PDB entry 4DV5 | X-ray diffraction, 3.68 A resolution | chains A and H of the 21 polymer chains in the assembly

Chain A:
Molecule: 16S rRNA
Source organism: Thermus thermophilus
Sequence (1522 nucleotides; each row starts with the number of its first residue; note: 42 numbers in that range are skipped by the numbering (no residue carries them; nothing is unmodelled there); a row labelled like 190A-190L holds insertion residues (190A, then the next letters in order); numbering starts at 0):
     0 UUUGUUGGAG AGUUUGAUCC UGGCUCAGGG UGAACGCUGG CGGCGUGCCU AAGACAUGCA
    60 AGUCGUGCGG G
    73 CCGCGGGGUU UU
    88 ACUCCG
    95 UGGUC
   101 AGCGGCGGAC GGGUGAGUAA CGCGUGGGU
  129A G
   130 ACCUACCCGG AAGAGGGGGA CAACCCGGGG AAACUCGGGC UAAUCCCCCA UGUGGACCCG
   190 C
190A-190L CCCUUGGGGUGU
   191 GUCCAAAGGG CUUU
   216 GCCCGCUUCC GGAUGGGCCC GCGUCCCAUC AGCUAGUUGG UGGGGUAAUG GCCCACCAAG
   276 GCGACGACGG GUAGCCGGUC UGAGAGGAUG GCCGGCCACA GGGGCACUGA GACACGGGCC
   336 CCACUCCUAC GGGAGGCAGC AGUUAGGAAU CUUCCGCAAU GGGCGCAAGC CUGACGGAGC
   396 GACGCCGCUU GGAGGAAGAA GCCCUUCGGG GUGUAAACUC CUGAA
   442 CCCGGGACGA AACCCCCGAC GA
   474 GGGGACUGAC GGUACCGGG
   494 GUAAUAGCGC CGGCCAACUC CGUGCCAGCA GCCGCGGUAA UACGGAGGGC GCGAGCGUUA
   554 CCCGGAUUCA CUGGGCGUAA AGGGCGUGUA GGCGGCCUGG GGCGUCCCAU GUGAAAGACC
   614 ACGGCUCAAC CGUGGGGGAG CGUGGGAUAC GCUCAGGCUA GACGGUGGGA GAGGGUGGUG
   674 GAAUUCCCGG AGUAGCGGUG AAAUGCGCAG AUACCGGGAG GAACGCCGAU GGCGAAGGCA
   734 GCCACCUGGU CCACCCGUGA CGCUGAGGCG CGAAAGCGUG GGGAGCAAAC CGGAUUAGAU
   794 ACCCGGGUAG UCCACGCCCU AAACGAUGCG CGCUAGGUCU CUGGGUCU
   848 CCUGGGGGCC GAAGCUAACG CGUUAAGCGC GCCGCCUGGG GAGUACGGCC GCAAGGCUGA
   908 AACUCAGAGG AAUUGACGGG GGCCCGCACA AGCGGUGGAG CAUGUGGUUU AAUUCGAAGX
   968 AACGCGAAGA ACCUUACCAG GCCUUGACAU GCUAGG
 1003A G
  1004 AACCCGGGUG AAAGCCUGGG GUGCCCC
1030A-1030D GCGA
  1031 GGGGAGCCCU AGCACAGGUG CUGCAUGGCC GUCGUCAGCU CGUGCCGUGA GGUGUUGGGU
  1091 UAAGUCCCGC AACGAGCGCA ACCCCCGCCG UUAGUUGCCA GCGGUUCGGC CGGGCACUCU
  1151 AACGGGACUG CCCGCGAAA
  1171 GCGGGAGGAA GGAGGGGACG ACGUCUGGUC AGCAUGGCCC UUACGGCCUG GGCGACACAC
  1231 GUGCUACAAU GCCCACUACA AAGCGAUGCC ACCCGGCAAC GGGGAGCUAA UCGCAAAAAG
  1291 GUGGGCCCAG UUCGGAUUGG GGUCUGCAAC CCGACCCCAU GAAGCCGGAA UCGCUAGUAA
  1351 UCGCGGAUCA G
 1361A C
  1362 CAUGCCGCGG UGAAUACGUU CCCGGGCCUU GUACACACXG CCXGUXACGC CAUGGGAGCG
  1422 GGCUCUACCC GAAGUCGCCG GG
  1446 AGCCUACGGG
  1459 CAGGCGCCGA GGGUAGGGCC CGUGACUGGG GCGAAGUCGU AACAAGGUAG CUGUACCGGA
  1519 AGGUGCGGCU GGAUCCACUC CUUUCU
Disordered / not traced: 0-4, 1534-1538
Modified positions: PSU (pseudouridine-5'-monophosphate) at position 516, 7MG (7N-methyl-8-hydroguanosine-5'-monophosphate) at position 527, M2G (N2-dimethylguanosine-5'-monophosphate) at position 966, 5MC (5-methylcytidine-5'-monophosphate) at position 967, 2MG (2N-methylguanosine-5'-monophosphate) at position 1207, 5MC (5-methylcytidine-5'-monophosphate) at position 1400, 4OC (4n,o2'-methylcytidine-5'-monophosphate) at position 1402, 5MC (5-methylcytidine-5'-monophosphate) at position 1404, 5MC (5-methylcytidine-5'-monophosphate) at position 1407, UR3 (3-methyluridine-5'-monophoshate) at position 1498, MA6 (6N-dimethyladenosine-5'-monophoshate) at position 1518, MA6 (6N-dimethyladenosine-5'-monophoshate) at position 1519, PSU (pseudouridine-5'-monophosphate) at position 1540, PSU (pseudouridine-5'-monophosphate) at position 1541
Construct notes: engineered mutation G914 (A1537 in M26923.1); conflict C1534 (A2157 in M26923.1), A1535 (C2158 in M26923.1)
Ion coordination: Mg2+ site 1 near G6 (its only coordinating residue here); Mg2+ site 2: C48, G115; Mg2+ site 3 near A53 (its only coordinating residue here); Mg2+ site 4: A59, C386; Mg2+ site 5 near U98 (its only coordinating residue here); Mg2+ site 6: G107, G324, G326; Mg2+ site 7 near C110 (its only coordinating residue here); Mg2+ site 8 near G115 (its only coordinating residue here); Mg2+ site 9: G117, G289; Mg2+ site 10 near C123 (its only coordinating residue here); Mg2+ site 11: G124, U125, G236; Mg2+ site 12 near G146 (its only coordinating residue here); 107 more Mg2+ sites not listed
Ligand contacts: streptomycin (SRY): U12, U14, C526, 7MG_527, C912, A913, G914, A915, C1490, G1491

Chain H:
Molecule: ribosomal protein S8
Source organism: Thermus thermophilus
UniProt: Q5SHQ2 (RS8_THET8); numbering as in UniProt (aligned over 1-138)
Chain sequence (138 residues; each row starts with the number of its first residue):
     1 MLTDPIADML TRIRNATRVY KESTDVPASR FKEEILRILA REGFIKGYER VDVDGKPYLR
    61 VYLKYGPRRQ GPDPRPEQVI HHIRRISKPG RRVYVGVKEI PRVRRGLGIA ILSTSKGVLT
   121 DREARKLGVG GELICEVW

Chain A / chain H interface:
Pairs across the interface (70):
  C564(A) / Arg-91(H)  hydrogen bond to the sugar
  C586(A) / Pro-89(H)  phosphate contact
  C586(A) / Gly-90(H)  sugar contact
  G587(A) / Thr-3(H)  sugar contact
  G587(A) / Pro-89(H)  phosphate contact
  G587(A) / Arg-92(H)  salt bridge to the phosphate
  G588(A) / Leu-2(H)  sugar contact
  G588(A) / Pro-5(H)  sugar contact
  C589(A) / Pro-5(H)  phosphate contact
  C589(A) / Ala-28(H)  sugar contact
  C589(A) / Ser-29(H)  phosphate contact
  C590(A) / Ser-29(H)  phosphate contact
  C590(A) / Arg-30(H)  hydrogen bond to the phosphate
  U591(A) / Arg-30(H)  salt bridge to the phosphate
  G597(A) / Tyr-94(H)  hydrogen bond to the base
  U598(A) / Tyr-94(H)  phosphate contact
  C599(A) / Val-95(H)  sugar contact
  C599(A) / Gly-96(H)  phosphate contact
  C599(A) / Ser-115(H)  base contact
  C599(A) / Val-129(H)  sugar contact
  C599(A) / Gly-130(H)  hydrogen bond to the sugar
  C599(A) / Gly-131(H)  sugar contact
  C600(A) / Gly-96(H)  phosphate contact
  C600(A) / Val-97(H)  hydrogen bond to the phosphate
  C600(A) / Gly-128(H)  sugar contact
  A640(A) / Ser-115(H)  hydrogen bond to the sugar
  U641(A) / Ser-115(H)  sugar contact
  A642(A) / Phe-31(H)  sugar contact
  A642(A) / Ser-113(H)  hydrogen bond to the base
  A642(A) / Thr-114(H)  hydrogen bond to the base
  A642(A) / Ser-115(H)  base contact
  C643(A) / Phe-31(H)  sugar contact
  C643(A) / Arg-92(H)  sugar contact
  C643(A) / Tyr-94(H)  base contact
  C643(A) / Ser-113(H)  sugar contact
  C643(A) / Glu-132(H)  hydrogen bond to the sugar
  G644(A) / Arg-92(H)  sugar contact
  G644(A) / Tyr-94(H)  sugar contact
  U652(A) / Lys-56(H)  hydrogen bond to the phosphate
  A653(A) / Lys-56(H)  salt bridge to the phosphate
  G654(A) / Met-1(H)  sugar contact
  A753(A) / Met-1(H)  base contact
  G755(A) / Met-1(H)  sugar contact
  C824(A) / Met-1(H)  hydrogen bond to the sugar
  G825(A) / Asp-8(H)  hydrogen bond to the sugar
  G825(A) / Thr-11(H)  base contact
  G825(A) / Arg-12(H)  hydrogen bond to the sugar
  C826(A) / Arg-12(H)  salt bridge to the phosphate
  C826(A) / Asn-15(H)  hydrogen bond to the base
  U827(A) / Asn-15(H)  sugar contact
  U827(A) / Val-19(H)  sugar contact
  A828(A) / Lys-21(H)  salt bridge to the phosphate
  A859(A) / Val-19(H)  base contact
  A860(A) / Arg-18(H)  sugar contact
  A860(A) / Arg-75(H)  phosphate contact
  G861(A) / Arg-75(H)  salt bridge to the phosphate
  G874(A) / Asn-15(H)  base contact
  C875(A) / Thr-11(H)  sugar contact
  C875(A) / Arg-14(H)  hydrogen bond to the sugar
  C875(A) / Asn-15(H)  hydrogen bond to the base
  G876(A) / Thr-11(H)  sugar contact
  G876(A) / Arg-14(H)  salt bridge to the phosphate
  C877(A) / Thr-3(H)  sugar contact
  C877(A) / Asp-4(H)  sugar contact
  C877(A) / Lys-88(H)  salt bridge to the phosphate
  C877(A) / Pro-89(H)  sugar contact
  G878(A) / Thr-3(H)  sugar contact
  G878(A) / Lys-88(H)  phosphate contact
  G878(A) / Pro-89(H)  phosphate contact
  C879(A) / Gly-90(H)  phosphate contact
Also at the interface, not in a pair above, chain A (36 interface residues in all): G631
Also at the interface, not in a pair above, chain H (43 interface residues in all): Ala-7, Lys-32, Pro-57, Lys-98, Lys-116, Gly-117, Val-118

Summary:
Chain A and chain H form an interface of 36 and 43 residues respectively, with 16 hydrogen bonds and 8 salt
bridges. Polar contacts include G597(A)/Tyr-94(H), A642(A)/Ser-113(H) and A642(A)/Thr-114(H). Chain A binds
streptomycin. C48(A) and G115(A) form the Mg2+ site 2.
Chain A is 16S rRNA and chain H is ribosomal protein S8, both from Thermus thermophilus; the structure,
Crystal structure of the Thermus thermophilus 30S ribosomal subunit with a 16S rRNA mutation, A914G, bound
..., was determined by X-ray diffraction.
